PDB entry 7SPB | electron microscopy, 3.31 A resolution | chains A1 and B1 of the 78 polymer chains in the assembly

[Chain A1 (and B1)]
Name: TraV
Organism: Salmonella typhi
Notes: chain B1 of this document is another copy of the same molecule, construct and numbering; everything in this record applies to it too
UniProtKB: Q8KNL2 (Q8KNL2_SALTI); residues 1-204 here = UniProt positions 1-204
Amino-acid sequence (204 residues; row label = number of the first residue in the row):
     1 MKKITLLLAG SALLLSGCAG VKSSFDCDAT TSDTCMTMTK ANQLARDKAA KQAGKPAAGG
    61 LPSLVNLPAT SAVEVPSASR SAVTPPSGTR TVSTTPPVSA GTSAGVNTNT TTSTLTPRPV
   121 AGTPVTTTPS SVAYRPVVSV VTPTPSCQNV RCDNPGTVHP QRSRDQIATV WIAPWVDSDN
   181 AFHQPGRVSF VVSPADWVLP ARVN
Not modelled in the structure: 1-149 (chain B1: 1-90, 102-149, 204)
From the paper describing this entry:
  - contacts within the chain: W175-H183

[Chain A1 / chain B1 interface]
Contacting residue pairs (19):
  A181(A1) with V188(B1), hydrophobic; S189(B1)
  F182(A1) with R187(B1); V188(B1); S189(B1), hydrogen bond (backbone-backbone)
  H183(A1) with V188(B1)
  Q184(A1) with P185(B1); R187(B1), hydrogen bond (backbone-backbone)
  P185(A1) with P185(B1)
  G186(A1) with Q184(B1); P185(B1)
  R187(A1) with F182(B1); H183(B1); Q184(B1), hydrogen bond (backbone-backbone)
  V188(A1) with A181(B1), hydrophobic; F182(B1); H183(B1)
  S189(A1) with A181(B1); F182(B1), hydrogen bond (backbone-backbone)
Also at the interface, not in a pair above, chain A1 (10 interface residues in all): N180
Also at the interface, not in a pair above, chain B1 (11 interface residues in all): N180, G186, F190

[In short]
10 residues of chain A1 and 11 residues of chain B1 are in contact, with 4 hydrogen bonds. The backbones
hydrogen-bond at F182(A1)-S189(B1) and Q184(A1)-R187(B1). From the paper: contacts within the chain involving
W175(A1) and H183(A1).
Chain A1 and chain B1 are both TraV (Salmonella typhi); the structure, Models for C13 reconstruction of Outer
Membrane Core Complex (OMCC) of Type IV Secretion System (T4SS) ..., was determined by electron microscopy
(same publication as 7SPC, 7SPI, 7SPJ and 7SPK).
